6RE7 - chains Q and R of the 20 polymer chains in the assembly; structure by electron microscopy, 3.10 A resolution.

# Chain Q
Molecule: epsilon: Polytomella F-ATP synthase epsilon subunit
From: Polytomella sp. Pringsheim 198.80
Amino-acid sequence (74 residues; each row starts with the number of its first residue):
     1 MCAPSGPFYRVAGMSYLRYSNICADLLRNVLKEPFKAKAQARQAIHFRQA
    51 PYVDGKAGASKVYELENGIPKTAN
Not modelled in the structure: 1-2

# Chain R
Molecule: Mitochondrial ATP synthase subunit delta
From: Polytomella sp. Pringsheim 198.80
UniProt: D7P7X6 (D7P7X6_9CHLO); residues 1-199 here = UniProt positions 1-199
Amino-acid sequence (199 residues; numbered 1 to 199; the number before each row is that of its first residue):
     1 MFGLKRAVTVGRRFISTSAARMEAAAPAGPKEFTEVWNKKAPSTLIVPEF
    51 PSNYTAVKAVGEGQVHGDAFPVNFYTPHSILSQAQKDTVVLPGVDGYFGV
   101 KASHVPTIAQLKPGVVELHSGAESEKFFVSGGFAFVHPNGVTDICVLEAA
   151 TLDQVDPAAVKSALAAASAAQPTDEFEQAANRAAIELYSALESAVEAKA
Not modelled in the structure: 1-22

# Chain Q / chain R interface
Contacting residue pairs (50; chain Q residue first):
  Phe-8(Q) / Ala-179(R)
  Phe-8(Q) / Arg-182(R)
  Phe-8(Q) / Glu-186(R)
  Tyr-9(Q) / Gln-110(R)  hydrogen bond
  Ala-12(Q) / Glu-175(R)
  Ala-12(Q) / Phe-176(R)
  Ala-12(Q) / Ala-179(R)  hydrophobic
  Gly-13(Q) / Phe-176(R)
  Met-14(Q) / Phe-176(R)  hydrophobic
  Tyr-16(Q) / Gly-132(R)
  Tyr-16(Q) / Phe-133(R)
  Arg-18(Q) / Phe-176(R)
  Tyr-19(Q) / Ala-183(R)  hydrophobic
  Ser-20(Q) / Ser-130(R)
  Ser-20(Q) / Leu-147(R)
  Asn-21(Q) / Leu-147(R)
  Cys-23(Q) / Ser-130(R)  hydrogen bond (backbone-side chain)
  Cys-23(Q) / Leu-187(R)
  Ala-24(Q) / Ser-130(R)  hydrogen bond (backbone-side chain)
  Ala-24(Q) / Leu-147(R)  hydrophobic
  Ala-24(Q) / Glu-148(R)
  Leu-26(Q) / Ala-184(R)  hydrophobic
  Leu-26(Q) / Leu-187(R)  hydrophobic
  Leu-26(Q) / Tyr-188(R)  hydrogen bond (backbone-side chain)
  Leu-27(Q) / Phe-128(R)  hydrophobic
  Leu-27(Q) / Val-129(R)
  Leu-27(Q) / Ser-130(R)
  Leu-27(Q) / Glu-148(R)
  Leu-27(Q) / Leu-187(R)
  Arg-28(Q) / Glu-148(R)  salt bridge
  Val-30(Q) / Val-155(R)
  Val-30(Q) / Asp-156(R)  hydrogen bond (backbone-backbone)
  Val-30(Q) / Ala-159(R)
  Val-30(Q) / Val-160(R)  hydrophobic
  Val-30(Q) / Tyr-188(R)
  Leu-31(Q) / Ala-150(R)  hydrophobic
  Leu-31(Q) / Gln-154(R)
  Lys-32(Q) / Asp-153(R)  hydrogen bond (side chain-backbone)
  Lys-32(Q) / Gln-154(R)  hydrogen bond (backbone-backbone)
  Lys-32(Q) / Val-155(R)
  Lys-32(Q) / Asp-156(R)
  Lys-32(Q) / Pro-157(R)
  Phe-35(Q) / Gln-154(R)
  Arg-42(Q) / His-78(R)
  Arg-42(Q) / Glu-148(R)
  Lys-71(Q) / Phe-176(R)
  Lys-71(Q) / Glu-177(R)
  Thr-72(Q) / Phe-176(R)
  Thr-72(Q) / Glu-177(R)  hydrogen bond
  Ala-73(Q) / Phe-176(R)
Interface residues without a listed pair, chain Q (24 interface residues in all): Ile-22
Interface residues without a listed pair, chain R (30 interface residues in all): Gly-131, Ala-180, Leu-191

# Overview
24 residues of chain Q and 30 residues of chain R are in contact; the contacts include 8 hydrogen bonds and 1
salt bridge. Polar pairs include Arg-28(Q)/Glu-148(R), Tyr-9(Q)/Gln-110(R) and Cys-23(Q)/Ser-130(R).
Here chain Q is epsilon: Polytomella F-ATP synthase epsilon subunit and chain R is Mitochondrial ATP synthase
subunit delta, both from Polytomella sp. Pringsheim 198.80. Entry 6RE7 (Cryo-EM structure of Polytomella F-ATP
synthase, Rotary substate 2C, focussed refinement of F1 head and rotor) was determined by electron microscopy
(same publication as 6RD4, 6RD5, 6RD6, 6RD7, 6RD8, 6RD9 and 46 further entries).
